PDB entry 2QYI | X-ray diffraction, 2.60 A resolution | chains B and D of the 4 polymer chains in the assembly

# Chain B
Protein: Chymotrypsin inhibitor 3
From: Psophocarpus tetragonolobus
Reference sequence: P10822 (ICW3_PSOTE); residues 604-786 here correspond to UniProt positions 25-207 (UniProt number = residue number - 579)
Sequence (183 residues; each row starts with the number of its first residue):
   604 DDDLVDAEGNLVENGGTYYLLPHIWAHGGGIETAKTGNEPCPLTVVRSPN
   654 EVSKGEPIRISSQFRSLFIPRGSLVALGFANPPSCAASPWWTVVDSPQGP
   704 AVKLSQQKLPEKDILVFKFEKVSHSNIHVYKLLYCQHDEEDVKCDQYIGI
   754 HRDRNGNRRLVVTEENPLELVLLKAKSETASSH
Not modelled in the structure: 779-786
Differences from the reference sequence: engineered mutation Arg668 (Leu89 in P10822)
Disulfide bonds: Cys644-Cys688, Cys738-Cys747
Metal / ion sites: Ni2+: His626, His727

# Chain D
Protein: Chymotrypsin inhibitor 3
From: Psophocarpus tetragonolobus
Reference sequence: P10822 (ICW3_PSOTE); residues 804-986 here correspond to UniProt positions 25-207 (UniProt number = residue number - 779)
Sequence (183 residues; numbered 804 to 986; the number before each row is that of its first residue):
   804 DDDLVDAEGNLVENGGTYYLLPHIWAHGGGIETAKTGNEPCPLTVVRSPN
   854 EVSKGEPIRISSQFRSLFIPRGSLVALGFANPPSCAASPWWTVVDSPQGP
   904 AVKLSQQKLPEKDILVFKFEKVSHSNIHVYKLLYCQHDEEDVKCDQYIGI
   954 HRDRNGNRRLVVTEENPLELVLLKAKSETASSH
Not modelled in the structure: 979-986
Differences from the reference sequence: engineered mutation Arg868 (Leu89 in P10822)
Disulfide bonds: Cys844-Cys888, Cys938-Cys947

# How chain B and chain D interact
Pairs across the interface (14; chain B residue first):
  Ser687(B) - Lys911(D)
  Ala689(B) - Lys911(D)
  Ala690(B) - Ala890(D)  hydrophobic
  Ala690(B) - Gln909(D)
  Ala690(B) - Lys911(D)  hydrogen bond (backbone-side chain)
  Gln709(B) - Gln909(D)
  Gln709(B) - Gln910(D)
  Gln709(B) - Lys911(D)
  Gln710(B) - Gln909(D)
  Gln710(B) - Gln910(D)
  Lys711(B) - Cys888(D)
  Lys711(B) - Ala889(D)
  Lys711(B) - Ala890(D)
  Lys711(B) - Gln909(D)  hydrogen bond (backbone-backbone)
Also at the interface, not in a pair above, chain B (7 interface residues in all): Cys688

# Summary
The interface between chain B and chain D involves 7 residues on one side and 6 on the other, with 2 hydrogen
bonds. Among the polar pairs are Ala690(B)-Lys911(D) and Lys711(B)-Gln909(D). The Ni2+ site is built by
His626(B) and His727(B).
Both chains are Chymotrypsin inhibitor 3 (Psophocarpus tetragonolobus). Entry 2QYI (Crystal structure of a
binary complex between an engineered trypsin inhibitor and Bovine trypsin) was determined by X-ray
diffraction.
